8XBE - chains B and A of the 5 polymer chains in the assembly; structure by electron microscopy, 3.40 A resolution.

# Chain B
Protein: Guanine nucleotide-binding protein G(i) subunit alpha-1
Source organism: Homo sapiens
UniProtKB: P63096 (GNAI1_HUMAN); residue numbers follow UniProt; this construct covers 1-354
Chain sequence (354 residues; row label = number of the first residue in the row):
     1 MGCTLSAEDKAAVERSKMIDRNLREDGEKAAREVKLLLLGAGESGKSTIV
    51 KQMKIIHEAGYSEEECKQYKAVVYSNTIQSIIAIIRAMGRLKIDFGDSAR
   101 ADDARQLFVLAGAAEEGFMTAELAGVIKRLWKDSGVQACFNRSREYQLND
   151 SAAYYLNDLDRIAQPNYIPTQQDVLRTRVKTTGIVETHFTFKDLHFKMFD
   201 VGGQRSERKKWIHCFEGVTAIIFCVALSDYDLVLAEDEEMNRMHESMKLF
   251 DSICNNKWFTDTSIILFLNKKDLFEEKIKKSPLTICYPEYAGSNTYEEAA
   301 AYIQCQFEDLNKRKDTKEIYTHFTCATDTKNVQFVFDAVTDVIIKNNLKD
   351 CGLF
Not modelled in the structure: 1-5, 55-181, 235-238
Swiss-Prot annotation at these positions:
  - region: Lys35 to Thr48 (G1 motif), Asp173 to Thr181 (G2 motif), Phe196 to Arg205 (G3 motif), Ile265 to Asp272 (G4 motif), Thr324 to Thr329 (G5 motif)
  - binding site (GTP): Glu43 to Thr48, Ser151, Leu175 to Thr181, Asp200 to Gln204, Asn269 to Asp272, Ala326
  - binding site (Mg(2+)): Ser47, Thr181
  - modified residue: Arg178 (ADP-ribosylarginine), Gln204 (Deamidated glutamine), Cys351 (ADP-ribosylcysteine)
  - lipidation: Gly2 (N-myristoyl glycine), Cys3 (S-palmitoyl cysteine)
  - natural variant: Gly40 (G40C: In NEDHISB; G40R: In NEDHISB), Gly45 (G45D: In NEDHISB), Thr48 (T48I: In NEDHISB; T48K: In NEDHISB), Gln52 (Q52P: In NEDHISB), Ser75 (deletion: In NEDHISB; uncertain significance), Gln172 (deletion: In NEDHISB), Asp173 (D173V: In NEDHISB), Glu186 to Phe189 (deletion: In NEDHISB; uncertain significance), Cys224 (C224Y: In NEDHISB), Lys270 (K270N: In NEDHISB; K270R: In NEDHISB), Asp272 (D272G: In NEDHISB), Ala326 (A326P: In NEDHISB), 1 further natural variant entry in UniProt
  - mutagenesis: Gly42 (G42R: Abolishes switch to an activated conformation and dissociation from beta and gamma subunits upon GTP binding. Abolishes interaction with RGS family members), Glu116 (E116L: Enhances interaction (inactive GDP-bound) with RGS14), Gln147 (Q147L: Enhances interaction (inactive GDP-bound) with RGS14), Glu245 (E245L: Enhances interaction (inactive GDP-bound) with RGS14)

# Chain A
Protein: Probable G-protein coupled receptor 34
Source organism: Homo sapiens
UniProtKB: Q9UPC5 (GPR34_HUMAN); numbering as in UniProt (aligned over 2-381)
Chain sequence (396 residues; row label = number of the first residue in the row; numbers below 1 keep their minus sign (Asp-8 is residue -8)):
    -8 DYKDDDDAMGRSHTITMTTTSVSSWPYSSHRMRFITNHSDQPPQNFSATP
    42 NVTTCPMDEKLLSTVLTTSYSVIFIVGLVGNIIALYVFLGIHRKRNSIQI
    92 YLLNVAIADLLLIFCLPFRIMYHINQNKWTLGVILCKVVGTLFYMNMYIS
   142 IILLGFISLDRYIKINRSIQQRKAITTKQSIYVCCIVWMLALGGFLTMII
   192 LTLKKGGHNSTMCFHYRDKHNAKGEAIFNFILVVMFWLIFLLIILSYIKI
   242 GKNLLRISKRRSKFPNSGKYATTARNSFIVLIIFTICFVPYHAFRFIYIS
   292 SQLNVSSCYWKEIVHKTNEIMLVLSSFNSCLDPVMYFLMSSNIRKIMCQL
   342 LFRRFQGEPSRSESTSEFKPGYSLHDTSVAVKIQSSSKSTENLYFQ
Not modelled in the structure: -8 to 44, 343-387
Sequence notes: expression tag (-8 to 1, 382-387)
Cystine bridges: Cys46-Cys299, Cys127-Cys204
Small-molecule neighbours: KW0 ((2S)-2-azanyl-3-[[(2R)-1-ethoxy-3-[(Z)-octadec-9-enoyl]oxy-propan-2-yl]oxy-oxidanyl-phosphoryl]oxy-propanoic acid): Lys128, Gly131, Thr132, Tyr135, Met136, Tyr139, Ala182, Gly185, Phe186, Met189, Thr193, Phe205, His206, Arg208, Lys210, Phe219, Asn220, Leu223, Arg286, Tyr289, Asn309, Glu310
From the paper describing this entry:
  - contacts within the chain: Tyr207-Tyr289 (pi stacking), Lys210-Glu216, Tyr135-Tyr282 (hydrogen bond), Phe227-His283 (pi stacking)
  - binding site for KW0: Tyr135, Ala182, Gly185, Phe205, Arg208, Lys210, Phe219, Asn220, Leu223, Arg286, Tyr289, Asn309, Glu310
  - mutagenesis - Y135A (100-fold), F205A (100-fold), Y207A (100-fold), R208A (10-30-fold), Y289A (100-fold), N309A (10-30-fold), E310A (10-30-fold): decreased signaling in response to KW0
  - mutagenesis - R286A: abolished signaling in response to KW0
  - mutagenesis - A182W, G185F, G185W: unchanged expression
  - mutagenesis - A182W, G185F, G185W: unchanged signaling in response to KW0
  - mutagenesis - G185F: unchanged signaling in response to recombinant PS-PLA1 protein
  - mutagenesis - A182W, G185W: abolished signaling in response to recombinant PS-PLA1 protein

# Chain B / chain A interface
Contacting residue pairs (39; chain B residue first):
  Glu28(B) - Lys164(A)
  Glu28(B) - Ile166(A)
  Ala31(B) - Gln161(A)
  Ala31(B) - Gln162(A)
  Arg32(B) - Gln161(A)
  Val34(B) - Gln161(A)
  Leu194(B) - Gln161(A)
  Asp315(B) - Lys336(A)  salt bridge
  Glu318(B) - Pro256(A)
  Glu318(B) - Asn257(A)  hydrogen bond
  Tyr320(B) - Lys254(A)
  Tyr320(B) - Pro256(A)  hydrophobic
  Tyr320(B) - Asn257(A)  hydrogen bond
  Asp341(B) - Lys254(A)  salt bridge
  Asp341(B) - Asn257(A)
  Asp341(B) - Lys260(A)  salt bridge
  Asp341(B) - Tyr261(A)  hydrogen bond
  Ile343(B) - Gln161(A)
  Ile344(B) - Tyr261(A)
  Lys345(B) - Lys260(A)
  Asn347(B) - Lys155(A)
  Asn347(B) - Gln161(A)
  Leu348(B) - Ile156(A)  hydrophobic
  Leu348(B) - Leu245(A)  hydrophobic
  Leu348(B) - Tyr261(A)  hydrophobic
  Cys351(B) - Ile89(A)  hydrophobic
  Cys351(B) - Arg152(A)  hydrogen bond (backbone-side chain)
  Cys351(B) - Lys155(A)
  Cys351(B) - Ile156(A)  hydrophobic
  Gly352(B) - Met330(A)
  Gly352(B) - Ser331(A)  hydrogen bond (backbone-backbone)
  Leu353(B) - Arg152(A)
  Leu353(B) - Asn267(A)  hydrogen bond (backbone-side chain)
  Leu353(B) - Met330(A)
  Phe354(B) - Lys260(A)
  Phe354(B) - Thr264(A)
  Phe354(B) - Met330(A)
  Phe354(B) - Ser331(A)
  Phe354(B) - Ser332(A)  hydrogen bond (backbone-backbone)
Also at the interface, not in a pair above, chain B (23 interface residues in all): Ile319, Asp337, Ala338, Lys349, Asp350
Also at the interface, not in a pair above, chain A (27 interface residues in all): Asn87, Ser159, Ile160, Ser253, Ser268, Val271, Arg335
Interface features reported in the paper:
  - specific contacts: Arg152(A)-Cys351(B) (hydrogen bond), Asn257(A)-Glu318(B) (hydrogen bond), Asn257(A)-Asp341(B) (hydrogen bond)
  - interface residues, chain A: Ile160(A), Gln161(A), Ser332(A)

# Summary
23 residues of chain B and 27 residues of chain A are in contact; the contacts include 7 hydrogen bonds and 3
salt bridges. Polar contacts include Asp315(B)-Lys336(A), Asp341(B)-Lys254(A) and Asp341(B)-Lys260(A). The
authors report hydrogen bonds between Arg152(A) and Cys351(B), Asn257(A) and Glu318(B) and Asn257(A) and
Asp341(B). From the paper: a binding site for KW0 at Tyr135(A), Ala182(A) and Gly185(A) among others; Y135A,
F205A and Y207A of chain A, among others, reduce signaling in response to KW0; 11 substitutions were tested in
all.
Chain B is Guanine nucleotide-binding protein G(i) subunit alpha-1 and chain A is Probable G-protein coupled
receptor 34, both from Homo sapiens; the structure, Human GPR34 -Gi complex bound to S3E-LysoPS, was
determined by electron microscopy (same publication as 8XBG, 8XBH and 8XBI).
